PDB entry 2GMR | X-ray diffraction, 2.50 A resolution | chains L and M of the 3 polymer chains in the assembly

# Chain L
Molecule: Photosynthetic Reaction center protein L chain
Organism: Rhodobacter sphaeroides
UniProt: Q3J1A5 (RCEL_RHOS4); numbering as in UniProt (aligned over 1-281)
Amino-acid sequence (281 residues; each row starts with the number of its first residue):
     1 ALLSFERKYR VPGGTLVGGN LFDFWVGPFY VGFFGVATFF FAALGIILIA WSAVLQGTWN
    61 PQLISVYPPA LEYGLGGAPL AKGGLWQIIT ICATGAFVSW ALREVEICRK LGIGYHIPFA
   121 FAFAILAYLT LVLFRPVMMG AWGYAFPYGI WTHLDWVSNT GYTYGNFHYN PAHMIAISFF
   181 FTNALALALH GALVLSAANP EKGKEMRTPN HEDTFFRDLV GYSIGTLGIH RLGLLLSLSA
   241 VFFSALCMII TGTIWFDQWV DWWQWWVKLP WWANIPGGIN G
Not modelled in the structure: 281
Differences from the reference sequence: engineered mutation Asn210 (Asp in Q3J1A5)
Bound ions: bacteriochlorophyll a Mg site 1 near His153 (its only coordinating residue here); bacteriochlorophyll a Mg site 2 near His173 (its only coordinating residue here); Fe2+: His190, His230 (shared with His219(M), Glu234(M), His266(M) of chain M)
Residues lining bound ligands:
  - bacteriochlorophyll a (BCL), molecule 1: Ile46, Ile49, Phe97, Tyr128, Leu131, Phe146, Ile150, Trp151, His153, Leu154, Trp156, Val157
  - bacteriochlorophyll a (BCL), molecule 2: Phe97, Phe121, Ala124, Ile125, Ala127, Tyr128, Leu131, Trp156, Val157, Ser158, Thr160, Gly161, Tyr162, Asn166, Phe167, His168, His173, Ala176, Ile177, Phe180, Phe181, Val241, Ser244, Ala245, Cys247, Met248
  - bacteriochlorophyll a (BCL), molecule 3: Val157, Tyr162, His168, Phe181
  - bacteriochlorophyll a (BCL), molecule 4: His168, His173, Met174, Ile177, Ser178, Phe181, Thr182, Leu185
  - bacteriopheophytin a (BPH), molecule 1: Thr38, Phe41, Ala42, Gly45, Ile49, Ile89, Cys92, Ala93, Ala96, Phe97, Trp100, Glu104, Ile117, Ala120, Phe121, Phe123, Ala124, Tyr128, Phe146, Tyr148, Gly149, Ile150, His153, Phe180, Ser237, Leu238, Val241
  - bacteriopheophytin a (BPH), molecule 2: Phe181, Ala184, Leu185, Ala188, Leu189, Phe216, Leu219, Val220
  - ubiquinone-10 (U10), molecule 1: Phe24, Trp25, Val26, Phe29, Tyr30, Val31, Gly35, Val36, Thr38, Phe39, Trp100, Arg103
  - ubiquinone-10 (U10), molecule 2: Pro171, Ala172, Met174, Ile175, Ser178, Phe179, Thr182, Leu185, Ala186, Leu189, His190, Leu193, Phe216, Tyr222, Ser223, Ile224, Gly225, Ile229, Leu232, Leu246, Ile250, Ile254, Trp255, Trp259, Trp262, Trp263

# Chain M
Molecule: Photosynthetic Reaction center protein M chain
Organism: Rhodobacter sphaeroides
UniProt: P0C0Y9 (RCEM_RHOSH); residues 1-307 here = UniProt positions 1-307
Amino-acid sequence (307 residues; numbered 1 to 307; the number before each row is that of its first residue):
     1 AEYQNIFSQV QVRGPADLGM TEDVNLANRS GVGPFSTLLG WFGNAQLGPI YLGSLGVLSL
    61 FSGLMWFFTI GIWFWYQAGW NPAVFLRDLF FFSLEPPAPE YGLSFAAPLK EGGLWLIASF
   121 FMFVAVWSWW GRTYLRAQAL GMGKHTAWAF LSAIWLWMVL GFIRPILMGS WSEAVPYGIF
   181 SHLDWTNNFS LVHGNLFYNP FHGLSIAFLY GSALLFAMHG ATILAVSRFG GERELEQIAD
   241 RGTAAERAAL FWRWTMGFNA TMEGIHRWAI WMAVLVTLTG GIGILLSGTV VDNWYVWGQN
   301 HGMAPLN
Not modelled in the structure: 1-3, 301-307
Bound ions: bacteriochlorophyll a Mg site 1 near His182 (its only coordinating residue here); bacteriochlorophyll a Mg site 2 near His202 (its only coordinating residue here); Fe2+: His219, Glu234, His266 (shared with His190(L), His230(L) of chain L)
Residues lining bound ligands:
  - bacteriochlorophyll a (BCL), molecule 1: Trp66, Phe67, Leu89, Phe90, Met122, Trp157, Leu160, Val175, Ile179, His182, Leu183, Trp185, Thr186
  - bacteriochlorophyll a (BCL), molecule 2: Trp66, Met122, Val126, Phe150, Ala153, Ile154, Leu156, Trp157, Leu160, Trp185, Thr186, Asn187, Phe189, Ser190, Asn195, Leu196, Phe197, His202, Ser205, Ile206, Leu209, Tyr210, Val276, Thr277, Gly280, Gly281, Ile284
  - bacteriochlorophyll a (BCL), molecule 3: Thr186, Phe197, Tyr210
  - bacteriochlorophyll a (BCL), molecule 4: Phe197, Gly203, Ile206, Ala207, Tyr210, Gly211, Leu214
  - bacteriopheophytin a (BPH), molecule 1: Ser59, Leu60, Gly63, Leu64, Trp66, Phe67, Phe68, Ala125, Val126, Trp129, Thr133, Thr146, Ala149, Phe150, Ala153, Ala273, Val274, Thr277
  - bacteriopheophytin a (BPH), molecule 2: Tyr210, Ala213, Leu214, Ala217, Met218, Trp252, Thr255, Met256
  - speroidenone (SPN): Trp66, Phe67, Phe68, Ile70, Gly71, Ile72, Phe74, Trp75, Phe85, Leu89, Trp115, Leu116, Ser119, Phe120, Met122, Phe123, Trp157, Met158, Leu160, Gly161, Phe162, Trp171, Val175, Tyr177, Gly178, Ile179, His182
  - ubiquinone-10 (U10): Leu214, Leu215, Met218, His219, Thr222, Ile223, Ala245, Ala248, Ala249, Trp252, Met256, Phe258, Asn259, Ala260, Thr261, Met262, Ile265, Trp268, Met272

# Chain L / chain M interface
Pairs across the interface (206; chain L residue first):
  Leu3(L) with Leu250(M), hydrophobic; Arg253(M); Asn259(M)
  Phe5(L) with Arg241(M); Glu246(M)
  Glu6(L) with Leu250(M); Arg253(M), salt bridge; Trp254(M), hydrogen bond
  Lys8(L) with Glu246(M), salt bridge
  Tyr9(L) with Thr243(M), hydrogen bond; Glu246(M), hydrogen bond; Arg247(M); Leu250(M), hydrophobic; Trp254(M)
  Arg10(L) with Trp254(M)
  Trp25(L) with Trp254(M)
  Pro28(L) with Arg253(M); Trp254(M); Gly257(M)
  Phe29(L) with Trp254(M); Thr255(M); Met256(M); Gly257(M)
  Tyr30(L) with Trp254(M), hydrogen bond (backbone-backbone)
  Trp100(L) with Thr255(M)
  Arg103(L) with Trp254(M), hydrogen bond (side chain-backbone); Thr255(M), hydrogen bond (side chain-backbone)
  Glu104(L) with Phe251(M); Thr255(M)
  Ile107(L) with Phe251(M), hydrophobic; Trp254(M); Thr255(M)
  Cys108(L) with Phe251(M), hydrophobic
  Lys110(L) with Trp254(M)
  Leu111(L) with Arg247(M), hydrogen bond (backbone-side chain); Leu250(M); Phe251(M), hydrophobic; Trp254(M), hydrophobic
  Gly112(L) with Arg228(M), hydrogen bond (backbone-side chain); Phe229(M)
  Ile113(L) with Ala225(M); Val226(M), hydrophobic; Arg228(M); Phe229(M), hydrophobic; Phe251(M), hydrophobic
  Gly114(L) with Ala225(M), hydrogen bond (backbone-backbone); Arg228(M)
  His116(L) with Ala221(M); Leu224(M); Ala225(M)
  Ile117(L) with Ala221(M); Thr222(M); Phe251(M), hydrophobic; Trp252(M), hydrophobic
  Trp151(L) with Phe197(M)
  Leu154(L) with Phe197(M), hydrophobic
  Ser158(L) with Asn195(M); Phe197(M)
  Tyr162(L) with Asn187(M), hydrogen bond; Leu191(M)
  Asn166(L) with Leu183(M); Asp184(M); Asn187(M)
  His168(L) with Leu183(M), hydrogen bond (side chain-backbone); Thr186(M)
  Tyr169(L) with Phe180(M), hydrophobic; Asp184(M), hydrogen bond
  Phe180(L) with Leu209(M); Ala213(M), hydrophobic
  Asn183(L) with Ser212(M); Ala213(M), hydrogen bond (side chain-backbone); Phe216(M)
  Ala184(L) with Ala273(M)
  Ala186(L) with Phe216(M)
  Leu187(L) with Ser212(M); Phe216(M); Ala269(M), hydrophobic; Ala273(M), hydrophobic
  Ala188(L) with Ala273(M)
  His190(L) with His219(M); Glu234(M), salt bridge; His266(M), hydrogen bond
  Gly191(L) with His266(M)
  Ala192(L) with His145(M); Thr146(M); Ile270(M), hydrophobic
  Val194(L) with Glu234(M); Leu235(M); His266(M)
  Leu195(L) with His145(M); Glu263(M); His266(M); Arg267(M)
  Ser196(L) with Met142(M); Gly143(M), hydrogen bond (backbone-backbone); His145(M)
  Ala197(L) with Leu235(M), hydrophobic
  Ala198(L) with Leu235(M)
  Asn199(L) with Gly143(M); His145(M); Glu263(M), hydrogen bond; Arg267(M)
  Pro200(L) with Gly141(M); Gly143(M)
  Glu201(L) with Gln138(M); Gly141(M); Met142(M); Lys144(M), salt bridge
  Lys204(L) with Gly141(M)
  Met206(L) with Leu235(M), hydrophobic
  Arg207(L) with Glu22(M), salt bridge; Leu140(M), hydrogen bond (side chain-backbone); Gly141(M); Met142(M); Leu235(M)
  Thr208(L) with Leu235(M)
  Pro209(L) with Leu235(M)
  Asn210(L) with Met20(M)
  His211(L) with Met20(M); Glu22(M), salt bridge; Leu140(M); Met142(M)
  Glu212(L) with Met142(M); Leu235(M)
  Thr214(L) with Gly19(M); Met20(M); Leu140(M)
  Phe215(L) with Thr133(M); Arg136(M); Ala137(M); Leu140(M), hydrophobic; Met142(M), hydrophobic; Thr146(M)
  Arg217(L) with Gln46(M); Gly48(M); Pro49(M); Ile50(M)
  Asp218(L) with Arg29(M), salt bridge; Ile50(M); Tyr51(M), hydrogen bond (backbone-backbone); Arg132(M), hydrogen bond (backbone-side chain); Arg136(M)
  Leu219(L) with Trp129(M); Arg132(M), hydrogen bond (backbone-side chain); Thr133(M)
  Val220(L) with Ile50(M)
  Gly221(L) with Leu47(M); Gly48(M), hydrogen bond (backbone-backbone); Pro49(M); Ile50(M)
  Tyr222(L) with Leu39(M), hydrophobic; Asn44(M), hydrogen bond (side chain-backbone); Gln46(M); Leu47(M), hydrophobic
  Ser223(L) with Asn44(M), hydrogen bond (backbone-side chain)
  Ile224(L) with Gly43(M); Asn44(M), hydrogen bond (backbone-backbone)
  Gly225(L) with Asn44(M)
  Thr226(L) with Glu232(M), hydrogen bond (side chain-backbone)
  Leu227(L) with Asn5(M); Leu224(M), hydrophobic
  Gly228(L) with Phe42(M)
  Ile229(L) with Phe216(M)
  His230(L) with His219(M), hydrogen bond; Gly220(M); Ile223(M); Glu234(M), salt bridge
  Arg231(L) with Asn5(M), hydrogen bond (side chain-backbone); Ile6(M), hydrogen bond (side chain-backbone); Phe7(M); Ser8(M), hydrogen bond; Trp41(M), hydrogen bond (side chain-backbone); Phe42(M), hydrogen bond (side chain-backbone)
  Leu232(L) with Phe42(M)
  Gly233(L) with Phe216(M)
  Leu234(L) with Ala217(M)
  Leu235(L) with Phe42(M), hydrophobic
  Ser237(L) with Ala213(M), hydrogen bond (side chain-backbone); Phe216(M); Ala217(M)
  Trp263(L) with Phe90(M), hydrophobic; Phe180(M), hydrophobic
  Trp266(L) with Leu86(M), hydrogen bond (side chain-backbone); Arg87(M), hydrogen bond (side chain-backbone)
  Val267(L) with Arg87(M); Phe91(M), hydrophobic
  Trp272(L) with Ala83(M); Leu86(M), hydrophobic; Arg87(M), hydrogen bond (backbone-side chain)
  Ala273(L) with Arg87(M)
  Ile275(L) with Asn81(M); Ala83(M), hydrophobic; Val84(M), hydrophobic; Arg87(M), hydrogen bond (backbone-side chain)
  Pro276(L) with Val84(M)
  Gly277(L) with Arg87(M), hydrogen bond (backbone-side chain)
  Gly278(L) with Gln77(M), hydrogen bond (backbone-backbone); Val84(M); Asp88(M)
  Ile279(L) with Gln77(M); Asp88(M), hydrogen bond (backbone-side chain); Phe91(M), hydrophobic; Phe92(M), hydrophobic
  Asn280(L) with Arg87(M); Asp88(M), hydrogen bond (backbone-side chain); Phe91(M)
Also at the interface, not in a pair above, chain L (96 interface residues in all): Ala120, Asp155, Val157, Met174, Phe181, Leu193, Asp213, Leu238, Asn274
Also at the interface, not in a pair above, chain M (103 interface residues in all): Gln4, Asp17, Asp23, Val24, Ala78, Ala149, Tyr198, Tyr210, Leu215, Met218, Ser227, Arg233, Ile238, Ala239, Ala249, Met272

# In short
Chain L and chain M form an interface of 96 and 103 residues respectively; the contacts include 40 hydrogen
bonds and 8 salt bridges. Polar contacts include Glu6(L)-Arg253(M), Lys8(L)-Glu246(M) and His190(L)-Glu234(M).
Here chain L is Photosynthetic Reaction center protein L chain and chain M is Photosynthetic Reaction center
protein M chain, both from Rhodobacter sphaeroides. Entry 2GMR (Photosynthetic reaction center mutant from
Rhodobacter sphaeroides with Asp L210 replaced with Asn) was determined by X-ray diffraction.
